PDB entry 5M3F | electron microscopy, 3.80 A resolution | chains A and T of the 17 polymer chains in the assembly

Chain A:
Name: DNA-directed RNA polymerase I subunit RPA190
From: Saccharomyces cerevisiae
Notes: EC 2.7.7.6
UniProtKB: P10964 (RPA1_YEAST); residue numbers follow UniProt; this construct covers 1-1664
Amino-acid sequence (1664 residues; each row starts with the number of its first residue):
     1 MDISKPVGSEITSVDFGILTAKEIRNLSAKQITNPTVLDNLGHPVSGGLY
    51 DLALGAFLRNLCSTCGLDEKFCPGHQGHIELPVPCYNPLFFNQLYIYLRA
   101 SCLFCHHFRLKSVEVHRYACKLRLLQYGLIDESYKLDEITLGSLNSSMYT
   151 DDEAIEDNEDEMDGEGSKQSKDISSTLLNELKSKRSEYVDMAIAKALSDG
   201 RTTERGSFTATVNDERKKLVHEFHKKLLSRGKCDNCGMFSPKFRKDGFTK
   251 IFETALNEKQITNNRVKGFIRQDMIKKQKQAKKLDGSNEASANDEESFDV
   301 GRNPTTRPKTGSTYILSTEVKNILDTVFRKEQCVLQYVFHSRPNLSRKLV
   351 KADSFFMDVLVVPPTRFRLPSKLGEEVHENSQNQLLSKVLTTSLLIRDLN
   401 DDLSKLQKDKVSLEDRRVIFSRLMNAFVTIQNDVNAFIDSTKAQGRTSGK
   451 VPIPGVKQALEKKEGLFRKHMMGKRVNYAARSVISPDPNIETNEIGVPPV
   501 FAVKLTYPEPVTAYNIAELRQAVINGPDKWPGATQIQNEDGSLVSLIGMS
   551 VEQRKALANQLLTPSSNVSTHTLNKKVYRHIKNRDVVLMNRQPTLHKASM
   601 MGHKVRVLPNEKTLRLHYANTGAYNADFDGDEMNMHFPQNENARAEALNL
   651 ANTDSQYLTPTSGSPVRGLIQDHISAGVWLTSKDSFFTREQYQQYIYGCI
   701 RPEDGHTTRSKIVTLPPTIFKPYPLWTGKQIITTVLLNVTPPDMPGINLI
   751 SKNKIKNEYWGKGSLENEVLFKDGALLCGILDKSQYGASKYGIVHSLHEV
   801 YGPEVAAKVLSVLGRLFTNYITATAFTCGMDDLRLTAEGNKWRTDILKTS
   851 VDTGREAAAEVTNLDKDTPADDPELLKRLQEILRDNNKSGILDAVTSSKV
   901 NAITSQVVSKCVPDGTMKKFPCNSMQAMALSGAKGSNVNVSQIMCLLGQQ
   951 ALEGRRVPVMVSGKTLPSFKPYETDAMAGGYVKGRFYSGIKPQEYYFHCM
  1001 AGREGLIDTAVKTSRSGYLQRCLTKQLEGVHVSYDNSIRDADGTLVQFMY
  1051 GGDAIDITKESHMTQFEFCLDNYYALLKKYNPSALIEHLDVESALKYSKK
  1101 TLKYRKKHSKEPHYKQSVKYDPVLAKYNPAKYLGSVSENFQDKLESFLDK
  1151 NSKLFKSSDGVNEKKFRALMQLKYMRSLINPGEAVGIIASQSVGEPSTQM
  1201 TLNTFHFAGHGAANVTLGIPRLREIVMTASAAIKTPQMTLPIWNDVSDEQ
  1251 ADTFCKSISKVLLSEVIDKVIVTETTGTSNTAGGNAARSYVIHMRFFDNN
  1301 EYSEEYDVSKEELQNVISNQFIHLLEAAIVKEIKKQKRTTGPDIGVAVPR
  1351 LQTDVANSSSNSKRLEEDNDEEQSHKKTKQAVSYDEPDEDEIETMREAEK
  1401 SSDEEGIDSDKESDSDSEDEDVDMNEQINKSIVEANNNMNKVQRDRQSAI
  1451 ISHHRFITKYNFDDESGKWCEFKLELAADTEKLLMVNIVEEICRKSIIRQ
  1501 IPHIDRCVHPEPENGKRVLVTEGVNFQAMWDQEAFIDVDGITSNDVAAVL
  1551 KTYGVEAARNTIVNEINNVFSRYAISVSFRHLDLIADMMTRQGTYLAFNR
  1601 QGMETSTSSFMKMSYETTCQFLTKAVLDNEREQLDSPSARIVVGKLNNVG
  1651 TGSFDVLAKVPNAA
Unresolved in the structure: 142-173, 269-311, 1201-1212, 1275-1287, 1338-1440, 1663-1664
Ion coordination: Zn2+ site 1: Cys-62, Cys-65, Cys-72, His-75; Zn2+ site 2: Cys-102, Cys-105, Cys-233, Cys-236; Mg2+: Asp-627, Asp-629, Asp-631
Curated features (UniProtKB/Swiss-Prot):
  - region: Pro-992 to Glu-1004 (Bridging helix)
  - binding site (Zn(2+)): Cys-62, Cys-65, Cys-72, His-75, Cys-102, Cys-105, Cys-233, Cys-236
  - binding site (Mg(2+)): Asp-627, Asp-629, Asp-631
  - modified residue (Phosphoserine): Ser-889, Ser-1636

Chain T:
Molecule: template DNA
Sequence (39 nucleotides; each row starts with the number of its first residue):
     1 AAGCTCAAGTACTTAAGCCTGGTCATTACTAGTACTGCC
Unresolved in the structure: 26-39

How chain A and chain T interact:
Residue-residue contacts (13; chain A residue first):
  Leu-373(A) / DA25(T)  base contact
  Lys-463(A) / DA15(T)  salt bridge to the phosphate
  Arg-475(A) / DC19(T)  salt bridge to the phosphate
  Arg-481(A) / DC19(T)  hydrogen bond to the sugar
  Gln-592(A) / DC18(T)  sugar contact
  Pro-593(A) / DG17(T)  base contact
  Thr-1013(A) / DA16(T)  base contact
  Ser-1014(A) / DA16(T)  sugar contact
  Tyr-1018(A) / DA15(T)  sugar contact
  Arg-1021(A) / DA15(T)  salt bridge to the phosphate
  Arg-1021(A) / DG17(T)  phosphate contact
  Glu-1616(A) / DT14(T)  phosphate contact
  Gln-1620(A) / DT13(T)  phosphate contact
Interface residues without a listed pair, chain A (16 interface residues in all): Arg-468, Gly-1017, Arg-1600, Thr-1617

In short:
The interface between chain A and chain T involves 16 residues on one side and 8 on the other; the contacts
include 1 hydrogen bond and 3 salt bridges. Polar contacts include Arg-481(A)/DC19(T), Lys-463(A)/DA15(T) and
Arg-475(A)/DC19(T).
Here chain A is DNA-directed RNA polymerase I subunit RPA190 (Saccharomyces cerevisiae) and chain T is
template DNA. Entry 5M3F (Yeast RNA polymerase I elongation complex at 3.8A) was determined by electron
microscopy (same publication as 5M3M).
